PDB entry 5M5I | electron microscopy, 9.30 A resolution (very low resolution: no residue pairs are listed; an interface is given only as per-side residue counts) | chains A and B of the 3 polymer chains in the assembly

== Chain A ==
Protein: Tubulin alpha-1D chain
Organism: Bos taurus
Reference sequence: Q2HJ86 (TBA1D_BOVIN); residues 1-451 here = UniProt positions 1-451
Amino-acid sequence (451 residues; numbered 1 to 451; the number before each row is that of its first residue):
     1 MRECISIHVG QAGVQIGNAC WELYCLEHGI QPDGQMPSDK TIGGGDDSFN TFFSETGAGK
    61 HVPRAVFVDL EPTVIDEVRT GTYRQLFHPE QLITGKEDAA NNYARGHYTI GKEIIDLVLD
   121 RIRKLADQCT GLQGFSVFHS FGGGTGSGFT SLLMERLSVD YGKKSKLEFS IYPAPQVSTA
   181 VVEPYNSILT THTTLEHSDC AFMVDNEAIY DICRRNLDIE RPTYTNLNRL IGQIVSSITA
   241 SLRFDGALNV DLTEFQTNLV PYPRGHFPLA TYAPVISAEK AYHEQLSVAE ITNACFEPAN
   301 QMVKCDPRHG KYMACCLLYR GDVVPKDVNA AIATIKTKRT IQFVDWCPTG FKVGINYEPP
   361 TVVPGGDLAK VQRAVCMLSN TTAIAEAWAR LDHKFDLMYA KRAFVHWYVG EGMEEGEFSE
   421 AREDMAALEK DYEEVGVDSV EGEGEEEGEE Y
Not modelled in the structure: 1, 35-60, 440-451
Construct notes: conflict Ile7 (Val in Q2HJ86), Ile114 (Leu in Q2HJ86), Ser136 (Leu in Q2HJ86), Val137 (Ile in Q2HJ86), Gly265 (Ile in Q2HJ86), Glu358 (Gln in Q2HJ86), Val437 (Met in Q2HJ86), Gly448 (Glu in Q2HJ86), Glu449 (Gly in Q2HJ86), Glu450 (Asp in Q2HJ86), Tyr451 (Glu in Q2HJ86)
Curated features (UniProtKB/Swiss-Prot):
  - motif: Met1 to Cys4 (MREC motif)
  - active site: Glu254
  - binding site (GTP): Gln11, Glu71, Ser140, Gly144, Thr145, Thr179, Asn206, Asn228
  - binding site (Mg(2+)): Glu71
  - modified residue: Lys40 (N6-acetyllysine), Tyr282 (3'-nitrotyrosine), Ser439 (Phosphoserine), Glu446 (5-glutamyl polyglutamate)
Residues lining bound ligands: GTP (guanosine-5'-triphosphate): Gln11, Ala12, Ala99, Tyr172, Pro173

== Chain B ==
Protein: Tubulin beta-2B chain
Organism: Bos taurus
Reference sequence: Q6B856 (TBB2B_BOVIN); numbering as in UniProt (aligned over 1-445)
Amino-acid sequence (445 residues; each row starts with the number of its first residue):
     1 MREIVHIQAG QCGNQIGAKF WEVISDEHGI DPTGSYHGDS DLQLERINVY YNEAAGNKYV
    61 PRAILVDLEP GTMDSVRSGP FGQIFRPDNF VFGQSGAGNN WAKGHYTEGA ELVDSVLDVV
   121 RKESESCDCL QGFQLTHSLG GGTGSGMGTL LISKIREEYP DRIMNTFSVV PSPKVSDTVV
   181 EPYNATLSVH QLVENTDETY CIDNEALYDI CFRTLKLTTP TYGDLNHLVS ATMSGVTTCL
   241 RFPGQLNADL RKLAVNMVPF PRLHFFMPGF APLTSRGSQQ YRALTVPELT QQMFDAKNMM
   301 AACDPRHGRY LTVAAVFRGR MSMKEVDEQM LNVQNKNSSY FVEWIPNNVK TAVCDIPPRG
   361 LKMSATFIGN STAIQELFKR ISEQFTAMFR RKAFLHWYTG EGMDEMEFTE AESNMNDLVS
   421 EYQQYQDATA DEQGEFEEEE GEDEA
Not modelled in the structure: 1, 428-445
Construct notes: conflict Ala55 (Thr in Q6B856), Val170 (Met in Q6B856), Ala296 (Ser in Q6B856), Val316 (Ile in Q6B856)
Curated features (UniProtKB/Swiss-Prot):
  - motif: Met1 to Ile4 (MREI motif)
  - binding site (GTP): Gln11, Glu69, Ser138, Gly142, Thr143, Gly144, Asn204, Asn226
  - binding site (Mg(2+)): Glu69
  - modified residue: Ser40 (Phosphoserine), Lys58 (N6-acetyllysine), Ser172 (Phosphoserine), Thr285 (Phosphothreonine), Thr290 (Phosphothreonine), Arg318 (Omega-N-methylarginine), Glu438 (5-glutamyl polyglutamate)
  - cross-link (Glycyl lysine isopeptide (Lys-Gly)): Lys58 (interchain with G-Cter in ubiquitin), Lys324 (interchain with G-Cter in ubiquitin)
Residues lining bound ligands:
  - GDP (guanosine-5'-diphosphate): Gln11, Cys12, Gln15, Ile16, Gly141, Gly142, Thr143, Gly144, Pro171
  - taxol (TA1): Val23, Asp224, His227, Leu228, Ala231, Leu273, Thr274, Arg276, Pro358, Arg359, Gly360, Leu361

== Chain A / chain B interface ==
No residue of chain A is in contact with chain B in this assembly.

== Summary ==
Chain A and chain B make no direct contact in this assembly. Chain A binds GTP. Bound to chain B: GDP and
taxol. From UniProt: active-site residue Glu254(A), 8 GTP-binding residues and Mg2+-binding residue Glu71(A)
on chain A; 8 GTP-binding residues on chain B.
Here chain A is Tubulin alpha-1D chain and chain B is Tubulin beta-2B chain, both from Bos taurus. Entry 5M5I
(Pseudo-atomic model of microtubule-bound S.pombe kinesin-5 motor domain in the AMPPNP state (based on
cryo-electron microscopy ...) was determined by electron microscopy, deposited together with 5M5L, 5M5M, 5M5N
and 5M5O.
